PDB entry 2DD4 | X-ray diffraction, 2.06 A resolution | chains E and H of the 12 polymer chains in the assembly

Chain E (and H):
Name: Thiocyanate hydrolase beta subunit
Source organism: Thiobacillus thioparus
Notes: EC 3.5.5.8; chain H of this document is another copy of the same molecule, construct and numbering; everything in this record applies to it too
Reference sequence: O66186 (SCNB_THITI); residues 2-157 here correspond to UniProt positions 1-156 (UniProt number = residue number - 1)
Sequence (157 residues; numbered 1 to 157; the number before each row is that of its first residue):
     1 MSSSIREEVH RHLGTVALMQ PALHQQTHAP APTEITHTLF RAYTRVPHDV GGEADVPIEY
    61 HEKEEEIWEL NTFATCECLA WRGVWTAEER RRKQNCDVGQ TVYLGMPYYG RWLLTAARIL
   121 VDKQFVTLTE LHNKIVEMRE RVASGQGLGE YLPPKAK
Disordered / not traced: 1-3, 155-157 (chain H: 1)
Sequence notes: initiating methionine (1)
Small-molecule neighbours:
  - beta-D-fructofuranose (FRU), molecule 1: His10, Leu13, Gly14
  - beta-D-fructofuranose (FRU), molecule 2: Tyr43, Arg45, Val46, Pro47, Cys96, Asp97, Gly99
  - beta-D-fructofuranose (FRU), molecule 3: Asp97, Val98, Val102, Arg118

Chain E / chain H interface:
Contacting residue pairs - 60 pairs, chain E then chain H:
  Leu18(E) with Ala22(H); Leu23(H); His24(H), hydrogen bond (backbone-backbone); Gln25(H)
  Ala22(E) with Leu18(H)
  Leu23(E) with Leu18(H)
  His24(E) with Leu18(H), hydrogen bond (backbone-backbone)
  Gln25(E) with Leu18(H)
  Thr27(E) with Leu104(H); Gly105(H)
  His28(E) with Leu104(H)
  Ala29(E) with Leu104(H), hydrogen bond (backbone-backbone); Met106(H)
  Pro30(E) with Leu104(H); Gly105(H); Met106(H); Pro107(H)
  Ala31(E) with Lys63(H); Pro107(H)
  Pro32(E) with Trp68(H), hydrophobic; Glu69(H); Pro107(H), hydrophobic
  Thr33(E) with Glu66(H)
  Ile35(E) with Gly105(H); Pro107(H), hydrophobic
  Phe40(E) with Met106(H), hydrophobic
  Tyr43(E) with Val102(H); Gly105(H); Met106(H), hydrophobic
  Lys63(E) with Ala31(H)
  Glu66(E) with Thr33(H)
  Trp68(E) with Pro32(H), hydrophobic
  Glu69(E) with Pro32(H)
  Arg92(E) with Arg118(H); Asp122(H), salt bridge
  Asp97(E) with Asp97(H); Arg118(H), salt bridge
  Gln100(E) with Thr101(H)
  Thr101(E) with Gln100(H); Thr101(H), hydrogen bond
  Val102(E) with Tyr43(H)
  Leu104(E) with Thr27(H); His28(H); Ala29(H), hydrogen bond (backbone-backbone); Pro30(H)
  Gly105(E) with Thr27(H); Pro30(H); Ile35(H); Tyr43(H)
  Met106(E) with Ala29(H); Phe40(H), hydrophobic; Tyr43(H), hydrophobic
  Pro107(E) with Pro30(H); Ala31(H); Pro32(H), hydrophobic; Ile35(H), hydrophobic
  Leu114(E) with Thr44(H)
  Arg118(E) with Arg92(H); Asp97(H), salt bridge
  Asp122(E) with Arg92(H), salt bridge
Interface residues without a listed pair, chain E (35 interface residues in all): Ala17, Met19, Thr44, Asp55
Interface residues without a listed pair, chain H (35 interface residues in all): Ala17, Met19, Asp55, Leu114

In short:
Chain E and chain H each contribute 35 residues to their interface, with 5 hydrogen bonds and 4 salt bridges.
Polar pairs include Arg92(E)-Asp122(H), Asp97(E)-Arg118(H) and Thr101(E)-Thr101(H). Ligands of chain E: 3
copies of beta-D-fructofuranose.
Chain E and chain H are both Thiocyanate hydrolase beta subunit (Thiobacillus thioparus); the structure,
Thiocyanate hydrolase (SCNase) from Thiobacillus thioparus recombinant apo-enzyme, was determined by X-ray
diffraction together with 2DD5 from the same study.
